3G59 - chain A; structure by X-ray diffraction, 1.87 A resolution.

[Chain A]
Protein: FMN Adenylyltransferase
From: Candida glabrata
Notes: EC 2.7.7.2
UniProtKB: Q6FNA9 (Q6FNA9_CANGA); residue numbers follow UniProt; this construct covers 1-304
Amino-acid sequence (308 residues; numbered -3 to 304; the number before each row is that of its first residue; numbers below 1 keep their minus sign (Gly-3 is residue -3)):
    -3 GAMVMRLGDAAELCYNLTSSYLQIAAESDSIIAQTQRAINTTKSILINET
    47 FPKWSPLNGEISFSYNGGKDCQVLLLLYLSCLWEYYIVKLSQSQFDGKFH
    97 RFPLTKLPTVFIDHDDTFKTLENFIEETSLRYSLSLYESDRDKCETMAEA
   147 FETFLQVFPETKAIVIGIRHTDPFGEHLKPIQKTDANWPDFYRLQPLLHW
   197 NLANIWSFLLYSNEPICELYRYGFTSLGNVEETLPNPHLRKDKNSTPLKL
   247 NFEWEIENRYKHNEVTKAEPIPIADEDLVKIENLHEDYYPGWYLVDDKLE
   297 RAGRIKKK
Not modelled in the structure: 84-102
Construct notes: expression tag (-3 to 0)
Ligand contacts:
  - ATP (adenosine-5'-triphosphate): Ser60, Tyr61, Asn62, Gly64, Lys65, Asp66, Cys67, Val106, Phe107, Ile108, His110, Met143, Val161, Ile162, Gly163, Ile164, Arg165, Asp168, Tyr216, Thr221, Ser222, Leu223, Gly224, Glu296
  - pyrophosphate (POP): Asn119, Ala270, Asp271
Reported in the primary citation:
  - binding site for ATP: Ser60 to Cys67, Phe107 to His110, Gly163 to Asp168, Tyr216, Leu223, Glu296 to Arg300
  - conformationally variable residues: Asn62, Lys65, Asp66, Ile108, Asp168
  - mutagenesis - R297A: decreased binding to ATP
  - mutagenesis - R297A (3-fold): decreased binding to FMN
  - catalytic residues: Arg297 (proposed by the authors, not directly observed)

[In short]
Bound to chain A: ATP and pyrophosphate. The paper reports the catalytic residue Arg297; R297A reduces binding
to ATP.
Chain A is FMN Adenylyltransferase (Candida glabrata); the structure, Crystal Structure of Candida glabrata
FMN Adenylyltransferase in complex with ATP, was determined by X-ray diffraction together with 3FWK, 3G5A and
3G6K from the same study.
